PDB entry 8EB2 | X-ray diffraction, 2.90 A resolution | chains A and B of the 5 polymer chains in the assembly

[Chain A]
Protein: HLA-A*02:01 alpha chain
Organism: Homo sapiens
UniProt: Q53Z42 (Q53Z42_HUMAN); residues 1-275 here correspond to UniProt positions 25-299 (UniProt number = residue number + 24)
Sequence (275 residues; numbered 1 to 275; the number before each row is that of its first residue):
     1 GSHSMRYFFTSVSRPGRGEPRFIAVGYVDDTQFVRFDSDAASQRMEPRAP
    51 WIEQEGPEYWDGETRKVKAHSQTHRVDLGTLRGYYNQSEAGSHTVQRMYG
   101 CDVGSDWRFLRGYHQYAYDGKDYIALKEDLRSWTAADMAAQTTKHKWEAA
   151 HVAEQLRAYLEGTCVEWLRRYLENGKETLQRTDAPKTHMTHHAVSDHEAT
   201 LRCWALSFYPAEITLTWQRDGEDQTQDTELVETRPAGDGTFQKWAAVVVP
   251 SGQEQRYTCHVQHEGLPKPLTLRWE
Disulfides: Cys101-Cys164, Cys203-Cys259
What the authors report for this chain:
  - specificity-determining residues: Trp107, Phe109 (by similarity / conservation)

[Chain B]
Protein: Beta-2-microglobulin
Organism: Homo sapiens
UniProt: P61769 (B2MG_HUMAN); residues 1-99 here correspond to UniProt positions 21-119 (UniProt number = residue number + 20)
Sequence (100 residues; row label = number of the first residue in the row; numbering starts at 0):
     0 MIQRTPKIQVYSRHPAENGKSNFLNCYVSGFHPSDIEVDLLKNGERIEKV
    50 EHSDLSFSKDWSFYLLYYTEFTPTEKDEYACRVNHVTLSQPKIVKWDRDM
Disulfides: Cys25-Cys80
Differences from the reference sequence: initiating methionine (0)
Curated features (UniProtKB/Swiss-Prot):
  - modified residue: Gln2 (Pyrrolidone carboxylic acid)
  - glycosylation: Ile1 (N-linked (Glc) (glycation) isoleucine), Lys19 (N-linked (Glc) (glycation) lysine), Lys41 (N-linked (Glc) (glycation) lysine), Lys48 (N-linked (Glc) (glycation) lysine), Lys58 (N-linked (Glc) (glycation) lysine), Lys91 (N-linked (Glc) (glycation) lysine), Lys94 (N-linked (Glc) (glycation) lysine)

[Interface between chain A and chain B]
Contacting residue pairs - 49 pairs, chain A then chain B:
  Phe8(A) with Ser55(B); Phe56(B)
  Phe9(A) with Phe56(B)
  Thr10(A) with Leu54(B); Phe56(B); Phe62(B)
  Val12(A) with Ser33(B)
  Val25(A) with Asp53(B); Leu54(B)
  Tyr27(A) with Ser55(B); Tyr63(B), hydrogen bond
  Gln32(A) with Asp53(B), hydrogen bond
  Arg35(A) with Asp53(B), salt bridge
  Arg48(A) with Asp53(B), salt bridge
  Thr94(A) with Phe62(B)
  Gln96(A) with His31(B); Phe56(B); Trp60(B), hydrogen bond (side chain-backbone); Phe62(B)
  Arg97(A) with Phe56(B)
  Gln115(A) with Trp60(B)
  Tyr116(A) with Trp60(B)
  Ala117(A) with Trp60(B)
  Asp119(A) with Met0(B); His31(B)
  Gly120(A) with His31(B), hydrogen bond (backbone-side chain)
  Asp122(A) with Trp60(B), hydrogen bond
  Thr190(A) with Asp98(B)
  Arg202(A) with Asp98(B)
  Trp204(A) with Asp98(B); Met99(B)
  Val231(A) with Gln8(B)
  Glu232(A) with Lys6(B); Gln8(B), hydrogen bond (backbone-side chain); Tyr26(B); Ser28(B), hydrogen bond
  Arg234(A) with Gln8(B), hydrogen bond; Tyr10(B); Met99(B), hydrogen bond (side chain-backbone)
  Pro235(A) with Tyr10(B), hydrogen bond (backbone-side chain); Tyr26(B)
  Ala236(A) with Arg12(B), hydrogen bond (backbone-side chain); Asn24(B), hydrogen bond (backbone-side chain)
  Gly237(A) with Arg12(B), hydrogen bond (backbone-side chain); Leu65(B)
  Gln242(A) with Tyr10(B); Ser11(B); Arg12(B), hydrogen bond (side chain-backbone)
  Trp244(A) with Met99(B), hydrogen bond (side chain-backbone)
Interface residues without a listed pair, chain A (34 interface residues in all): Ile23, Met98, Leu206, Thr233, Asp238
Interface residues without a listed pair, chain B (23 interface residues in all): Pro14, Pro32

[Overview]
Chain A and chain B form an interface of 34 and 23 residues respectively, with 15 hydrogen bonds and 2 salt
bridges. Polar contacts include Arg35(A)-Asp53(B), Arg48(A)-Asp53(B) and Tyr27(A)-Tyr63(B). The paper reports
specificity determinants Trp107(A) and Phe109(A).
Chain A is HLA-A*02:01 alpha chain and chain B is Beta-2-microglobulin, both from Homo sapiens; the structure,
Structure of HLA-A*02:01 in complex with NY-ESO-1 peptide and PA2.1 Fab, was determined by X-ray diffraction.
